PDB entry 9C75 | X-ray diffraction, 3.04 A resolution | chains H and R of the 3 polymer chains in the assembly

[Chain H]
Name: BL3-6 Fab Heavy Chain
Source organism: Homo sapiens
Notes: antibody fragment or engineered binder
Amino-acid sequence (233 residues; numbered 1 to 233; the number before each row is that of its first residue):
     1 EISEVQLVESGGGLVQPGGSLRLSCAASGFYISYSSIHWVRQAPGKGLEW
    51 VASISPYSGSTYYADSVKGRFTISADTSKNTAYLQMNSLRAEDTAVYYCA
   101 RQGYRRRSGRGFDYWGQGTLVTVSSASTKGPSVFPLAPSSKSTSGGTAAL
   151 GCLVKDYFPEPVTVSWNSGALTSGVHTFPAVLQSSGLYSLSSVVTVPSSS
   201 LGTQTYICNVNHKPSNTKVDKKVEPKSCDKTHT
Unresolved in the structure: 1-2, 229-233
Disulfides: Cys25-Cys99, Cys152-Cys208

[Chain R]
Molecule: Rev Response Element
Notes: fragment: Stem-Loop II
Sequence (72 nucleotides; each row starts with the number of its first residue):
     1 GGCACUAUGGGCGCAGCGUCAAUGACGCUGACGUUACAGGCCAGACAAGA
    51 AACACUUGUCUGAUAUAGUGCC
Sequence notes: insertion (1, 52-55, 72); engineered mutation U34 (G7207 in 902798); conflict G49 (U7222 in 902798), A50 (U7223 in 902798)

[Chain H / chain R interface]
Pairs across the interface (19):
  Tyr34(H) with A50(R), stacking on the base
  Ser55(H) with C53(R), base contact
  Pro56(H) with C53(R), hydrogen bond to the base
  Tyr57(H) with A50(R), hydrogen bond to the sugar; A51(R), base contact; A54(R), base contact
  Ser58(H) with C53(R), hydrogen bond to the base; A54(R), base contact
  Ser60(H) with C53(R), base contact
  Tyr62(H) with C53(R), sugar contact
  Gln102(H) with A52(R), hydrogen bond to the base
  Tyr104(H) with A50(R), base contact; A51(R), phosphate contact
  Arg105(H) with A48(R), salt bridge to the phosphate; G49(R), salt bridge to the phosphate; A51(R), hydrogen bond to the phosphate
  Arg106(H) with A48(R), hydrogen bond to the phosphate; G49(R), salt bridge to the phosphate
  Arg110(H) with A52(R), hydrogen bond to the sugar
Also at the interface, not in a pair above, chain H (15 interface residues in all): Ser36, His38, Gly103

[Overview]
15 residues of chain H face 7 of chain R across their interface, with 7 hydrogen bonds, 3 salt bridges and 1
aromatic stacking contact. Polar pairs include Pro56(H)-C53(R), Ser58(H)-C53(R) and Gln102(H)-A52(R).
Chain H is BL3-6 Fab Heavy Chain (Homo sapiens) and chain R is Rev Response Element; the structure, The
crystal structure of HIV-1 Rev Response Element Stem-Loop II G34U mutant in complex with a ..., was determined
by X-ray diffraction.
